PDB entry 7WTR | electron microscopy, 3.50 A resolution | chains C2 and SW of the 19 polymer chains in the assembly

== Chain C2 ==
Molecule: 18S rRNA
From: Saccharomyces cerevisiae
Sequence (1800 nucleotides; each row starts with the number of its first residue):
     1 UAUCUGGUUGAUCCUGCCAGUAGUCAUAUGCUUGUCUCAAAGAUUAAGCC
    51 AUGCAUGUCUAAGUAUAAGCAAUUUAUACAGUGAAACUGCGAAUGGCUCA
   101 UUAAAUCAGUUAUCGUUUAUUUGAUAGUUCCUUUACUACAUGGUAUAACU
   151 GUGGUAAUUCUAGAGCUAAUACAUGCUUAAAAUCUCGACCCUUUGGAAGA
   201 GAUGUAUUUAUUAGAUAAAAAAUCAAUGUCUUCGGACUCUUUGAUGAUUC
   251 AUAAUAACUUUUCGAAUCGCAUGGCCUUGUGCUGGCGAUGGUUCAUUCAA
   301 AUUUCUGCCCUAUCAACUUUCGAUGGUAGGAUAGUGGCCUACCAUGGUUU
   351 CAACGGGUAACGGGGAAUAAGGGUUCGAUUCCGGAGAGGGAGCCUGAGAA
   401 ACGGCUACCACAUCCAAGGAAGGCAGCAGGCGCGCAAAUUACCCAAUCCU
   451 AAUUCAGGGAGGUAGUGACAAUAAAUAACGAUACAGGGCCCAUUCGGGUC
   501 UUGUAAUUGGAAUGAGUACAAUGUAAAUACCUUAACGAGGAACAAUUGGA
   551 GGGCAAGUCUGGUGCCAGCAGCCGCGGUAAUUCCAGCUCCAAUAGCGUAU
   601 AUUAAAGUUGUUGCAGUUAAAAAGCUCGUAGUUGAACUUUGGGCCCGGUU
   651 GGCCGGUCCGAUUUUUUCGUGUACUGGAUUUCCAACGGGGCCUUUCCUUC
   701 UGGCUAACCUUGAGUCCUUGUGGCUCUUGGCGAACCAGGACUUUUACUUU
   751 GAAAAAAUUAGAGUGUUCAAAGCAGGCGUAUUGCUCGAAUAUAUUAGCAU
   801 GGAAUAAUAGAAUAGGACGUUUGGUUCUAUUUUGUUGGUUUCUAGGACCA
   851 UCGUAAUGAUUAAUAGGGACGGUCGGGGGCAUCAGUAUUCAAUUGUCAGA
   901 GGUGAAAUUCUUGGAUUUAUUGAAGACUAACUACUGCGAAAGCAUUUGCC
   951 AAGGACGUUUUCAUUAAUCAAGAACGAAAGUUAGGGGAUCGAAGAUGAUC
  1001 AGAUACCGUCGUAGUCUUAACCAUAAACUAUGCCGACUAGGGAUCGGGUG
  1051 GUGUUUUUUUAAUGACCCACUCGGCACCUUACGAGAAAUCAAAGUCUUUG
  1101 GGUUCUGGGGGGAGUAUGGUCGCAAGGCUGAAACUUAAAGGAAUUGACGG
  1151 AAGGGCACCACCAGGAGUGGAGCCUGCGGCUUAAUUUGACUCAACACGGG
  1201 GAAACUCACCAGGUCCAGACACAAUAAGGAUUGACAGAUUGAGAGCUCUU
  1251 UCUUGAUUUUGUGGGUGGUGGUGCAUGGCCGUUCUUAGUUGGUGGAGUGA
  1301 UUUGUCUGCUUAAUUGCGAUAACGAACGAGACCUUAACCUACUAAAUAGU
  1351 GGUGCUAGCAUUUGCUGGUUAUCCACUUCUUAGAGGGACUAUCGGUUUCA
  1401 AGCCGAUGGAAGUUUGAGGCAAUAACAGGUCUGUGAUGCCCUUAGACGUU
  1451 CUGGGCCGCACGCGCGCUACACUGACGGAGCCAGCGAGUCUAACCUUGGC
  1501 CGAGAGGUCUUGGUAAUCUUGUGAAACUCCGUCGUGCUGGGGAUAGAGCA
  1551 UUGUAAUUAUUGCUCUUCAACGAGGAAUUCCUAGUAAGCGCAAGUCAUCA
  1601 GCUUGCGUUGAUUACGUCCCUGCCCUUUGUACACACCGCCCGUCGCUAGU
  1651 ACCGAUUGAAUGGCUUAGUGAGGCCUCAGGAUCUGCUUAGAGAAGGGGGC
  1701 AACUCCAUCUCAGAGCGGAGAAUUUGGACAAACUUGGUCAUUUAGAGGAA
  1751 CUAAAAGUCGUAACAAGGUUUCCGUAGGUGAACCUGCGGAAGGAUCAUUA
Not modelled in the structure: 73-75, 133-135, 489-498, 659-675, 1157-1621, 1631-1634

== Chain SW ==
Name: 40S ribosomal protein S22-A
From: Saccharomyces cerevisiae
UniProtKB: P0C0W1 (RS22A_YEAST); residues 1-130 here = UniProt positions 1-130
Sequence (130 residues; numbered 1 to 130; the number before each row is that of its first residue):
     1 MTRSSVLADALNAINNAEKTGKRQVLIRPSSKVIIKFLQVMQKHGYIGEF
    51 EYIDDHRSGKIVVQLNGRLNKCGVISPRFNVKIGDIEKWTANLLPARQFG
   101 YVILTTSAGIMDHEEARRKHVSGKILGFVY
Not modelled in the structure: 1

== Interface between chain C2 and chain SW ==
Contacting residue pairs (76; chain C2 residue first):
  G371(C2) with Lys-88(SW), phosphate contact
  G372(C2) with Lys-88(SW), salt bridge to the phosphate
  G634(C2) with Ser-4(SW), phosphate contact
  A635(C2) with Arg-3(SW), sugar contact; Ser-4(SW), sugar contact; Val-6(SW), phosphate contact
  A636(C2) with Val-6(SW), phosphate contact; Ser-30(SW), sugar contact; Ser-31(SW), sugar contact; Ser-58(SW), sugar contact
  C637(C2) with Ser-31(SW), phosphate contact; Lys-32(SW), hydrogen bond to the phosphate
  U638(C2) with Lys-32(SW), salt bridge to the phosphate
  C686(C2) with Arg-118(SW), hydrogen bond to the phosphate
  G687(C2) with Arg-118(SW), salt bridge to the phosphate; Lys-119(SW), salt bridge to the phosphate
  C747(C2) with Asn-80(SW), hydrogen bond to the phosphate; Lys-124(SW), sugar contact
  U748(C2) with Asn-80(SW), hydrogen bond to the phosphate; Val-81(SW), sugar contact; Lys-82(SW), phosphate contact; Ser-122(SW), sugar contact
  U749(C2) with Lys-82(SW), phosphate contact; Ile-83(SW), hydrogen bond to the phosphate; His-120(SW), hydrogen bond to the phosphate
  U750(C2) with His-120(SW), salt bridge to the phosphate
  U794(C2) with Lys-82(SW), hydrogen bond to the phosphate
  U795(C2) with Lys-82(SW), salt bridge to the phosphate
  G802(C2) with Ser-107(SW), hydrogen bond to the base
  A803(C2) with Ser-107(SW), sugar contact
  A804(C2) with Thr-105(SW), base contact; Thr-106(SW), base contact; Ser-107(SW), base contact; Ile-110(SW), sugar contact
  U805(C2) with Lys-32(SW), phosphate contact; Val-33(SW), sugar contact; Arg-78(SW), hydrogen bond to the sugar; Lys-124(SW), base contact
  U861(C2) with His-56(SW), hydrogen bond to the sugar
  A863(C2) with Arg-57(SW), phosphate contact
  U864(C2) with Arg-28(SW), salt bridge to the phosphate; Arg-57(SW), salt bridge to the phosphate; Lys-60(SW), hydrogen bond to the base
  A865(C2) with Arg-3(SW), salt bridge to the phosphate; Arg-28(SW), salt bridge to the phosphate
  A967(C2) with Thr-2(SW), sugar contact
  C1034(C2) with Thr-2(SW), hydrogen bond to the sugar
  G1035(C2) with Thr-2(SW), hydrogen bond to the sugar; Arg-3(SW), sugar contact
  A1036(C2) with Arg-3(SW), sugar contact; Asn-12(SW), base contact
  C1037(C2) with Asn-12(SW), sugar contact; Asn-16(SW), hydrogen bond to the base
  U1038(C2) with Asn-16(SW), sugar contact; Lys-22(SW), phosphate contact
  A1039(C2) with Lys-22(SW), salt bridge to the phosphate
  G1094(C2) with Asn-16(SW), base contact
  U1095(C2) with Asn-12(SW), hydrogen bond to the base; Asn-16(SW), hydrogen bond to the sugar
  C1096(C2) with Lys-71(SW), salt bridge to the phosphate
  U1098(C2) with Lys-71(SW), hydrogen bond to the sugar; Tyr-130(SW), hydrogen bond to the sugar
  U1099(C2) with Lys-71(SW), salt bridge to the phosphate; Phe-128(SW), phosphate contact
  G1100(C2) with Val-74(SW), hydrogen bond to the sugar; Ile-75(SW), sugar contact; Ser-76(SW), hydrogen bond to the sugar; Phe-79(SW), base contact; Trp-89(SW), base contact
  G1101(C2) with Thr-2(SW), hydrogen bond to the base; Ser-4(SW), hydrogen bond to the sugar; Ser-5(SW), sugar contact; Ala-8(SW), sugar contact; Ser-76(SW), hydrogen bond to the phosphate
  G1102(C2) with Ser-4(SW), sugar contact; Ser-76(SW), hydrogen bond to the phosphate
Other interface residues (no listed pair), chain C2 (43 interface residues in all): U633, A746, A806, A966, C1082
Other interface residues (no listed pair), chain SW (53 interface residues in all): Asp-9, Ala-13, Lys-19, Thr-20, Pro-29, Asn-70, Pro-77, Asp-85, Leu-93, Ala-108, Glu-115, Gly-123

== Overview ==
Chain C2 and chain SW form an interface of 43 and 53 residues respectively, with 24 hydrogen bonds and 13 salt
bridges. Polar pairs include G802(C2)/Ser-107(SW), U864(C2)/Lys-60(SW) and C1037(C2)/Asn-16(SW).
Chain C2 is 18S rRNA and chain SW is 40S ribosomal protein S22-A, both from Saccharomyces cerevisiae; the
structure, Cryo-EM structure of a yeast pre-40S ribosomal subunit - State Tsr1-3, was determined by electron
microscopy, deposited together with 7WTN, 7WTO, 7WTP and 7WTQ.
